Entry 8S7V (electron microscopy, 2.56 A resolution); this record covers chains H and J of the 12 polymer chains in the assembly.

# Chain H
Protein: Methanogenesis marker protein 7
Organism: Methanococcus maripaludis
UniProt: G0H350 (G0H350_METMI); residue numbers follow UniProt; this construct covers 1-304
Amino-acid sequence (304 residues; each row starts with the number of its first residue):
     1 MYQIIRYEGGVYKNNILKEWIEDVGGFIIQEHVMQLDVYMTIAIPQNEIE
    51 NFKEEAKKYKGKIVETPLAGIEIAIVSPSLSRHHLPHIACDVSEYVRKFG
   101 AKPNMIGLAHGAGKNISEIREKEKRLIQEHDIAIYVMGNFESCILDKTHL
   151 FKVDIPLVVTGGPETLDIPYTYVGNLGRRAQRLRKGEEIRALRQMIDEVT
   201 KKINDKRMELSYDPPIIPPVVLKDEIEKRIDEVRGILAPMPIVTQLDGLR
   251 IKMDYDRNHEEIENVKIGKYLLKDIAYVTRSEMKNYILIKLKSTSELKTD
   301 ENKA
Not modelled in the structure: 297-304
Differences from the reference sequence: variant N115 (Ser in G0H350), E260 (Lys in G0H350)
Metal / ion sites: FeFe cofactor Fe: H84, C143
Ligand contacts:
  - FeFe cofactor (S5Q), molecule 1: P78, H83, H84, G111, A112, G113, K114, M137, G138, N139, F140, C143, K147, R178
  - FeFe cofactor (S5Q), molecule 2: L85, C90, S93, R97, M105

# Chain J
Protein: UPF0288 protein MmarC6_0796
Organism: Methanococcus maripaludis
UniProt: A9A8E0 (A9A8E0_METM6); residues 1-501 here = UniProt positions 1-501
Amino-acid sequence (501 residues; numbered 1 to 501; the number before each row is that of its first residue):
     1 MNVLVNNNPKSGKTLEDVIKDEYYIPGSNIVIIKGTATVIKEETKKYLIK
    51 TTKGSFVVGITEENETVDFWNKNYKSFEDKSLIWKSISDVSFGSIEIPLP
   101 VSSVKQNFKKWDVVLSVSGLDTSEGNLIFVQRDVLELYGLENPKIGILIG
   151 GKRVLKTLTADDRIISIEQMRESKENIDYEITTNLNKEIQDTWKIYTYCK
   201 AEFDGPPQSTEHALAILENGTLEISENTNTYVADCRLQTLFIDEENPEDR
   251 DRGTITVRNIGNGVGKVYIYQESRASSLSHTVVGKVTDGIEIVDFSNSGH
   301 ITVKTNPERLSVIGKTQKDAKILFEKHGITLKMEGNIDEDAIIVEQVPEY
   351 TMDILKSKEVTTKGIEPEKLLYVEIYDKDAPTTSWYFRKVTGLTTKRIGT
   401 LKIYFKHDDISMFERDWDYSKGLLPENTPEKSIDSGIIAVTNMVKKYKGY
   451 IGVRTSSNDKYGPTGETFEGTNIVGKVVKNSEILKSVKQGENIYILEVNS
   501 N
Not modelled in the structure: 500-501
Differences from the reference sequence: variant S500 (Lys in A9A8E0)

# Chain H / chain J interface
Contacting residue pairs (39; chain H residue first):
  E19(H) with R258(J), salt bridge; G261(J); N262(J), hydrogen bond (side chain-backbone); G263(J), hydrogen bond (side chain-backbone)
  E22(H) with R250(J), hydrogen bond (backbone-side chain); R258(J), salt bridge; S279(J), hydrogen bond
  D23(H) with Y231(J); R250(J); R258(J), salt bridge; Y268(J), hydrogen bond; Y270(J), hydrogen bond (backbone-side chain); H280(J), salt bridge
  V24(H) with T230(J); Y231(J), hydrophobic; R274(J), hydrogen bond (backbone-side chain)
  G25(H) with R250(J); R274(J)
  P45(H) with R274(J)
  N47(H) with N229(J), hydrogen bond (backbone-side chain); T230(J); R274(J)
  E48(H) with T228(J), hydrogen bond; N229(J); T230(J), hydrogen bond
  E50(H) with N229(J), hydrogen bond
  N51(H) with N229(J), hydrogen bond
  P169(H) with L135(J), hydrophobic
  M208(H) with K45(J)
  E209(H) with I149(J)
  Y212(H) with K46(J); V57(J); V58(J), hydrogen bond (side chain-backbone); G59(J), hydrogen bond (side chain-backbone); I147(J); I149(J), hydrophobic; G150(J)
  K228(H) with S276(J), hydrogen bond (side chain-backbone); L278(J)
Other interface residues (no listed pair), chain H (23 interface residues in all): M1, Y2, I16, W20, F27, D205, S211, D224
Other interface residues (no listed pair), chain J (30 interface residues in all): T61, N107, K266, E272, A275

# In short
23 residues of chain H face 30 of chain J across their interface; the contacts include 15 hydrogen bonds and 4
salt bridges. Polar pairs include E19(H)-R258(J), E22(H)-R258(J) and D23(H)-R258(J). Ligands of chain H: FeFe
cofactor. H84(H) and C143(H) form the FeFe cofactor Fe site.
Here chain H is Methanogenesis marker protein 7 and chain J is UPF0288 protein MmarC6_0796, both from
Methanococcus maripaludis. Entry 8S7V (Methyl-coenzyme M reductase activation complex binding to the A2
component) was determined by electron microscopy, deposited together with 8S7X and 9H1L.
